5CPF - chains C and D of the 4 polymer chains in the assembly; structure by X-ray diffraction, 3.41 A resolution.

# Chain C (and D)
Molecule: Enoyl-[acyl-carrier-protein] reductase [NADH]
Source organism: Mycobacterium tuberculosis (strain CDC 1551 / Oshkosh)
Notes: EC 1.3.1.9; chain D of this document is another copy of the same molecule, construct and numbering; everything in this record applies to it too
UniProtKB: P9WGR0 (INHA_MYCTO); residue numbers follow UniProt; this construct covers 1-269
Chain sequence (289 residues; row label = number of the first residue in the row; numbers below 1 keep their minus sign (Met-19 is residue -19)):
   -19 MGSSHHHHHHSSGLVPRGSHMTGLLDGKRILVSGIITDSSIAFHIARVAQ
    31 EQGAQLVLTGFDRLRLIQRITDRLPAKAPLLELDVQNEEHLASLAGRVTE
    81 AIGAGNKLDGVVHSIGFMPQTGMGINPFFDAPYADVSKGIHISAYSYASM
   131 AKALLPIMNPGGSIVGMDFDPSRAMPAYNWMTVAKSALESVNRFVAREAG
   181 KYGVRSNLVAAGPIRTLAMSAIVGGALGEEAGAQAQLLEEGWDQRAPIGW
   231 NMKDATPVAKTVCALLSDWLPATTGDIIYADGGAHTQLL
Disordered / not traced: -19 to 2
Sequence notes: initiating methionine (-19); expression tag (-18 to 0); engineered mutation Ala215 (Ile in P9WGR0)
Residues lining bound ligands:
  - 53K (2-(2-methylphenoxy)-5-[(4-phenyl-1H-1,2,3-triazol-1-yl)methyl]phenol): Gly96, Phe97, Met98, Met103, Phe149, Met155, Pro156, Ala157, Tyr158, Met161, Lys165, Pro193, Ala198, Met199, Gln214, Ala215, Leu218
  - NAD (nicotinamide-adenine-dinucleotide): Gly14, Ile15, Ile16, Ser20, Ile21, Ala22, Phe41, Leu63, Asp64, Val65, Gln66, Ser94, Ile95, Gly96, Phe97, Ile122, Met147, Asp148, Phe149, Tyr158, Met161, Lys165, Ala191, Gly192, Pro193, Ile194, Thr196, Leu197, Ala198, Met199
UniProt features mapped onto this chain:
  - binding site (NAD(+)): Ser20, Ile21, Asp64, Val65, Ile95, Gly96, Lys165, Ile194
  - binding site (substrate): Tyr158
  - site: Phe149 (May act as an intermediate that passes the hydride ion from NADH to the substrate), Tyr158 (Transition state stabilizer)
  - modified residue: Thr266 (Phosphothreonine)
What the authors report for this chain:
  - binding site for 53K: Val203
  - binding site for 53K: Ala215, Leu218 (from molecular simulation)

# How chain C and chain D interact
Pairs across the interface (70):
  Val28(C) - Trp249(D)  hydrophobic
  Gln32(C) - Trp249(D)
  Arg173(C) - Thr266(D)
  Arg173(C) - Gln267(D)  hydrogen bond (backbone-side chain)
  Ala176(C) - Pro227(D)
  Arg177(C) - Gln267(D)
  Arg177(C) - Leu269(D)  hydrogen bond (side chain-backbone)
  Gly180(C) - Pro227(D)
  Val184(C) - Ile228(D)
  Arg185(C) - Ile228(D)
  Pro227(C) - Ala176(D)
  Pro227(C) - Arg177(D)
  Pro227(C) - Gly180(D)
  Pro227(C) - Thr254(D)
  Ile228(C) - Val184(D)
  Ile228(C) - Arg185(D)
  Ile228(C) - Pro251(D)
  Pro237(C) - Pro251(D)
  Pro237(C) - Ala252(D)  hydrophobic
  Lys240(C) - Asp248(D)  hydrogen bond (side chain-backbone)
  Lys240(C) - Trp249(D)
  Lys240(C) - Pro251(D)
  Thr241(C) - Trp249(D)
  Thr241(C) - Leu250(D)
  Thr241(C) - Pro251(D)
  Ala244(C) - Trp249(D)
  Ala244(C) - Leu250(D)  hydrophobic
  Asp248(C) - Lys240(D)  hydrogen bond (backbone-side chain)
  Trp249(C) - Leu4(D)
  Trp249(C) - Val28(D)  hydrophobic
  Trp249(C) - Gln32(D)
  Trp249(C) - Lys240(D)
  Trp249(C) - Thr241(D)
  Trp249(C) - Cys243(D)  hydrophobic
  Trp249(C) - Ala244(D)
  Leu250(C) - Thr241(D)
  Leu250(C) - Ala244(D)  hydrophobic
  Pro251(C) - Ile228(D)
  Pro251(C) - Pro237(D)
  Pro251(C) - Thr241(D)
  Ala252(C) - Tyr259(D)
  Ala252(C) - Ala260(D)
  Ala252(C) - Asp261(D)  hydrogen bond (backbone-backbone)
  Ala252(C) - Gly262(D)  hydrogen bond (backbone-backbone)
  Ala252(C) - Gly263(D)  hydrogen bond (backbone-backbone)
  Thr253(C) - Tyr259(D)  hydrogen bond (side chain-backbone)
  Thr254(C) - Pro227(D)
  Thr254(C) - Ile228(D)
  Thr254(C) - Gly262(D)
  Thr254(C) - Gly263(D)
  Thr254(C) - Thr266(D)
  Gly255(C) - Thr266(D)
  Asp256(C) - Tyr259(D)
  Asp256(C) - His265(D)  salt bridge
  Ile258(C) - Ile258(D)  hydrophobic
  Tyr259(C) - Ala252(D)
  Tyr259(C) - Thr253(D)
  Tyr259(C) - Asp256(D)
  Ala260(C) - Ala252(D)
  Asp261(C) - Ala252(D)  hydrogen bond (backbone-backbone)
  Gly262(C) - Ala252(D)  hydrogen bond (backbone-backbone)
  Gly262(C) - Thr254(D)
  Gly263(C) - Thr254(D)
  His265(C) - Asp256(D)  salt bridge
  Thr266(C) - Arg173(D)
  Thr266(C) - Thr254(D)
  Thr266(C) - Gly255(D)
  Gln267(C) - Arg173(D)  hydrogen bond (side chain-backbone)
  Gln267(C) - Arg177(D)
  Leu269(C) - Arg177(D)
Interface residues without a listed pair, chain C (36 interface residues in all): Leu4, Trp230, Cys243
Interface residues without a listed pair, chain D (36 interface residues in all): Trp230

# Overview
Chain C and chain D each contribute 36 residues to their interface; the contacts include 11 hydrogen bonds and
2 salt bridges. Polar pairs include Asp256(C)-His265(D), Arg173(C)-Gln267(D) and Arg177(C)-Leu269(D). Ligands
of chain C: NAD and compound 53K. The paper reports a binding site for 53K at Val203(C), Ala215(C) and
Leu218(C).
Both chains are Enoyl-[acyl-carrier-protein] reductase [NADH] (Mycobacterium tuberculosis (strain CDC 1551 /
Oshkosh)). Entry 5CPF (Compensation of the effect of isoleucine to alanine mutation by designed inhibition in
the InhA enzyme) was determined by X-ray diffraction together with 5CPB, 5COQ and 5CP8 from the same study.
